Entry 8FAK (electron microscopy, 3.22 A resolution); this record covers chains H and Z of the 6 polymer chains in the assembly.

== Chain H ==
Molecule: Primosomal protein N'
Organism: Escherichia coli (strain K12)
Notes: EC 3.6.4.-
UniProtKB: P17888 (PRIA_ECOLI); residue numbers follow UniProt; this construct covers 1-732
Sequence (732 residues; numbered 1 to 732; the number before each row is that of its first residue):
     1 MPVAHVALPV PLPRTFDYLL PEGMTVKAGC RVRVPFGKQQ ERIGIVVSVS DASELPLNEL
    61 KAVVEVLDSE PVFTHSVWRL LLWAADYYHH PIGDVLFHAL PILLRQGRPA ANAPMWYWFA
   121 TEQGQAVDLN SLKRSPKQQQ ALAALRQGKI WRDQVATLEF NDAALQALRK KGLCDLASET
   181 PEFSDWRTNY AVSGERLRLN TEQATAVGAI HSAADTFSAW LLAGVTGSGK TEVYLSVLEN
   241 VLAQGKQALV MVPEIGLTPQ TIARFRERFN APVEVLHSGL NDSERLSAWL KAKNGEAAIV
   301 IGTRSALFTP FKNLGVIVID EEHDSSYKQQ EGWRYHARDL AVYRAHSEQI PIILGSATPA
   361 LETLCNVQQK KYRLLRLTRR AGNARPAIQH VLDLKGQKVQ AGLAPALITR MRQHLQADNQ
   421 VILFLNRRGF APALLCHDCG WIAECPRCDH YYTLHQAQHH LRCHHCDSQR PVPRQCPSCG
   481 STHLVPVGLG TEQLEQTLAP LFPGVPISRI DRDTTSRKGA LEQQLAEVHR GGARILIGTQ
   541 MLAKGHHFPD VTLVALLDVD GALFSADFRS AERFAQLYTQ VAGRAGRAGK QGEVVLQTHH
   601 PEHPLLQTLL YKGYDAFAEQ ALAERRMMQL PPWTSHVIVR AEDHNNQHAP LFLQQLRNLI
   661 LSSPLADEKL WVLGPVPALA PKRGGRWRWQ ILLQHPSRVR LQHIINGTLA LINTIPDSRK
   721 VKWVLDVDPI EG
Disordered / not traced: 1, 112-199
Ion coordination: Zn2+ site 1: Cys436, Cys439, Cys476, Cys479; Zn2+ site 2: Cys445, Cys448, Cys463, Cys466
From the paper describing this entry:
  - mutagenesis - D438A (95.0 +/- 1.9%), D438A/T482A/H483A (95.8 +/- 3.1%), T482A (91.3 +/- 6.5%), H483A (92.2 +/- 3.7%): unchanged binding to replication fork
  - mutagenesis - D438A, T482A, H483A: decreased catalytic activity with Primosomal replication protein N
  - mutagenesis - D438A, T482A, H483A: decreased catalytic activity on PriB

== Chain Z ==
Molecule: 15-nt DNA strand
Sequence (15 nucleotides; each row starts with the number of its first residue; numbers below 1 keep their minus sign (DT-1 is residue -1)):
    -1 TTCGTCGGCG TGCTC
Disordered / not traced: -1 to 2

== Interface between chain H and chain Z ==
Pairs across the interface (17; chain H residue first):
  Leu12(H) - DT12(Z)  base contact
  Arg14(H) - DT12(Z)  base contact
  Arg14(H) - DC13(Z)  base contact
  Phe16(H) - DC13(Z)  base contact
  Asp17(H) - DC13(Z)  phosphate contact
  Tyr18(H) - DC13(Z)  phosphate contact
  Pro35(H) - DC13(Z)  phosphate contact
  Phe36(H) - DT12(Z)  sugar contact
  Phe36(H) - DC13(Z)  phosphate contact
  Gly37(H) - DT12(Z)  hydrogen bond to the phosphate
  Gly37(H) - DC13(Z)  hydrogen bond to the phosphate
  Leu55(H) - DC13(Z)  base contact
  Leu60(H) - DC13(Z)  sugar contact
  Lys61(H) - DC13(Z)  hydrogen bond to the phosphate
  Arg719(H) - DT9(Z)  base contact
  Arg719(H) - DG10(Z)  hydrogen bond to the base
  Arg719(H) - DC11(Z)  base contact

== In short ==
Chain H and chain Z form an interface of 12 and 5 residues respectively; the contacts include 4 hydrogen
bonds. Polar contacts include Arg719(H)-DG10(Z), Gly37(H)-DT12(Z) and Gly37(H)-DC13(Z). The paper reports that
D438A, T482A and H483A of chain H reduce catalytic activity with Primosomal replication protein N; D438A,
T482A and H483A of chain H reduce catalytic activity on PriB.
Here chain H is Primosomal protein N' (Escherichia coli (strain K12)) and chain Z is a 15-nt DNA strand. Entry
8FAK (DNA replication fork binding triggers structural changes in the PriA DNA helicase that regulate the
PriA-PriB ...) was determined by electron microscopy.
